6V8X - chains A and D of the 12 polymer chains in the assembly; structure by electron microscopy, 3.00 A resolution.

[Chain A]
Name: Envelope glycoprotein gp120
Organism: Human immunodeficiency virus 1
Reference sequence: Q2N0S6 (Q2N0S6_9HIV1); the construct lacks a stretch of the UniProt sequence and is renumbered around it, so the offset changes along the chain: 33-136 = UniProt 32-135; 148-151 = UniProt 136-139; 152-184 = UniProt 143-175; 187-309 = UniProt 186-308; 3 more segments
Chain sequence (471 residues; row label = number of the first residue in the row; note: 27 numbers in that range are skipped by the numbering (no residue carries them; nothing is unmodelled there); a row labelled like 151A-151C holds insertion residues (151A, then the next letters in order)):
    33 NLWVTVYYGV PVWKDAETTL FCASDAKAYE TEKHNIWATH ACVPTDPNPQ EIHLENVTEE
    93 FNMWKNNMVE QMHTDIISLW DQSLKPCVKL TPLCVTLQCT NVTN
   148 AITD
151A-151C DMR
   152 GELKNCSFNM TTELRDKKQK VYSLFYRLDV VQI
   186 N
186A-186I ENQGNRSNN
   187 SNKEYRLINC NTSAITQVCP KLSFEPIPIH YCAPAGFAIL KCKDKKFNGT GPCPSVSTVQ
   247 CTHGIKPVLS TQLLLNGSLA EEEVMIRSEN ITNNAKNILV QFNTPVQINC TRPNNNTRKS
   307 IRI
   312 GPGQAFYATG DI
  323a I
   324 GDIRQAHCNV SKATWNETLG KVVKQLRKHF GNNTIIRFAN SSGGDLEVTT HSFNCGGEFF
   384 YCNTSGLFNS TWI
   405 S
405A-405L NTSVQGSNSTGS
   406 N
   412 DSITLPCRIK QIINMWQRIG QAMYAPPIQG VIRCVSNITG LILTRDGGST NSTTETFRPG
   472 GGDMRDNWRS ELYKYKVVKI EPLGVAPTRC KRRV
Disordered / not traced: 58-65, 151A-151C, 186A-186I, 405A-405L
Differences from the reference sequence: conflict Ile68 (Val67 in Q2N0S6), Ala148 (Asn136 in Q2N0S6), Val204 (Ala203 in Q2N0S6), Leu208 (Val207 in Q2N0S6), Leu255 (Val254 in Q2N0S6), Asn332 (Thr330 in Q2N0S6), Cys501 (Ala498 in Q2N0S6)
Disulfide bonds: Cys54-Cys74, Cys119-Cys205, Cys126-Cys196, Cys131-Cys157, Cys218-Cys247, Cys228-Cys239, Cys296-Cys331, Cys378-Cys445, Cys385-Cys418
Covalently attached groups: N-acetylglucosamine (NAG) linked to Asn88, Asn133, Asn156, Asn160, Asn197, Asn262, Asn295, Asn301, Asn332, Asn339, Asn355, Asn363, Asn386, Asn392, Asn448; glycan linked to Asn276
From the paper describing this entry:
  - conformationally variable residues (side-chain flip): His66, His72

[Chain D]
Name: VRC01 Fab Light Chain
Organism: Homo sapiens
Reference sequence: Q6PIL8 (Q6PIL8_HUMAN); residues 107-216 here correspond to UniProt positions 127-236 (UniProt number = residue number + 20)
Chain sequence (208 residues; each row starts with the number of its first residue; note: 6 numbers in that range are skipped by the numbering (no residue carries them; nothing is unmodelled there)):
     3 VLTQSPGTLS LSPGETAIIS CRTSQ
    30 YGSLAWYQQR PGQAPRLVIY SGSTRAAGIP DRFSGSRWGP DYNLTISNLE SGDFGVYYCQ
    90 QY
    96 EFFGQGTKVQ VDIKRTVAAP SVFIFPPSDE QLKSGTASVV CLLNNFYPRE AKVQWKVDNA
   156 LQSGNSQESV TEQDSKDSTY SLSSTLTLSK ADYEKHKVYA CEVTHQGLRS PVTKSFNRGE
   216 C
Differences from the reference sequence: conflict Arg204 (Ser224 in Q6PIL8)
Disulfide bonds: Cys23-Cys88, Cys136-Cys196

[Interface between chain A and chain D]
Pairs across the interface - 4 pairs, chain A then chain D:
  Thr278(A) - Tyr91(D)
  Asn280(A) - Glu96(D)  hydrogen bond
  Gly459(A) - Phe97(D)
  Thr461(A) - Phe97(D)
Other interface residues (no listed pair), chain A (5 interface residues in all): Gly458
Other interface residues (no listed pair), chain D (5 interface residues in all): Val3, Tyr30

[In short]
The chain A/chain D interface involves 5 residues from each chain; the contacts include 1 hydrogen bond. Its
one hydrogen-bonded contact is Asn280(A)-Glu96(D). Covalently linked N-acetylglucosamine: at Asn88(A),
Asn133(A), Asn156(A), Asn160(A), Asn197(A) and Asn262(A) and 9 more. The paper reports conformational
variability at His66(A) and His72(A).
Chain A is Envelope glycoprotein gp120 (Human immunodeficiency virus 1) and chain D is VRC01 Fab Light Chain
(Homo sapiens); the structure, VRC01 Bound BG505 F14 HIV-1 SOSIP Envelope Trimer Structure, was determined by
electron microscopy together with 6V8Z from the same study.
